Entry 1F5T (X-ray diffraction, 3.00 A resolution); this record covers chains E and C of the 6 polymer chains in the assembly.

== Chain E ==
Molecule: 43mer DNA containing dxtr consensus binding sequence
Sequence (43 nucleotides; row label = number of the first residue in the row):
   295 AACATGCAAGGCTAAGGTTAGCCTAACCTTAGCCTTGCATGTT

== Chain C ==
Protein: Diphtheria toxin repressor
Source organism: Corynebacterium diphtheriae
Reference sequence: P33120 (DTXR_CORDI); residues 3001-3121 here correspond to UniProt positions 1-121 (UniProt number = residue number - 3000)
Chain sequence (121 residues; row label = number of the first residue in the row):
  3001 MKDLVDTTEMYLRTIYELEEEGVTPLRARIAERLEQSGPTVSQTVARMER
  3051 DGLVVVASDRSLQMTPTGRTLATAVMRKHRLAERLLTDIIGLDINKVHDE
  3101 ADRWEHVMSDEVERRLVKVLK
Disordered / not traced: 3001
Differences from the reference sequence: engineered mutation Asp3102 (Cys102 in P33120)
Ion coordination: Ni2+ site 1: Met3010, Asp3102, Glu3105, His3106; Ni2+ site 2: His3079, Glu3083, His3098

== How chain E and chain C interact ==
Contacting residue pairs (15; chain E residue first):
  DA314(E) with Arg3047(C), phosphate contact; Arg3050(C), salt bridge to the phosphate
  DG315(E) with Thr3007(C), phosphate contact; Arg3047(C), salt bridge to the phosphate
  DC316(E) with Leu3004(C), phosphate contact; Thr3007(C), hydrogen bond to the phosphate; Gln3036(C), hydrogen bond to the phosphate; Thr3040(C), sugar contact; Gln3043(C), base contact
  DC317(E) with Gln3036(C), phosphate contact; Ser3037(C), hydrogen bond to the phosphate; Thr3040(C), hydrogen bond to the phosphate; Gln3043(C), base contact
  DT318(E) with Ser3037(C), base contact; Pro3039(C), base contact
Interface residues without a listed pair, chain E (6 interface residues in all): DA319
Interface residues without a listed pair, chain C (11 interface residues in all): Thr3008, Glu3035

== Overview ==
Chain E and chain C form an interface of 6 and 11 residues respectively; the contacts include 4 hydrogen bonds
and 2 salt bridges. Polar contacts include DC316(E)-Thr3007(C), DC316(E)-Gln3036(C) and DC317(E)-Ser3037(C).
The Ni2+ site 1 is built by Met3010(C), Asp3102(C), Glu3105(C) and His3106(C).
Here chain E is 43mer DNA containing dxtr consensus binding sequence and chain C is Diphtheria toxin repressor
(Corynebacterium diphtheriae). Entry 1F5T (Diphtheria tox repressor (C102D mutant) complexed with nickel and
dtxr consensus binding sequence) was determined by X-ray diffraction.
